3M2R - chains A and D of the 6 polymer chains in the assembly; structure by X-ray diffraction, 1.30 A resolution.

Chain A (and D):
Molecule: Methyl-coenzyme M reductase I subunit alpha
From: Methanothermobacter marburgensis
Notes: EC 2.8.4.1; chain D of this document is another copy of the same molecule, construct and numbering; everything in this record applies to it too
UniProtKB: P11558 (MCRA_METTM); numbering as in UniProt (aligned over 2-550)
Chain sequence (549 residues; each row starts with the number of its first residue):
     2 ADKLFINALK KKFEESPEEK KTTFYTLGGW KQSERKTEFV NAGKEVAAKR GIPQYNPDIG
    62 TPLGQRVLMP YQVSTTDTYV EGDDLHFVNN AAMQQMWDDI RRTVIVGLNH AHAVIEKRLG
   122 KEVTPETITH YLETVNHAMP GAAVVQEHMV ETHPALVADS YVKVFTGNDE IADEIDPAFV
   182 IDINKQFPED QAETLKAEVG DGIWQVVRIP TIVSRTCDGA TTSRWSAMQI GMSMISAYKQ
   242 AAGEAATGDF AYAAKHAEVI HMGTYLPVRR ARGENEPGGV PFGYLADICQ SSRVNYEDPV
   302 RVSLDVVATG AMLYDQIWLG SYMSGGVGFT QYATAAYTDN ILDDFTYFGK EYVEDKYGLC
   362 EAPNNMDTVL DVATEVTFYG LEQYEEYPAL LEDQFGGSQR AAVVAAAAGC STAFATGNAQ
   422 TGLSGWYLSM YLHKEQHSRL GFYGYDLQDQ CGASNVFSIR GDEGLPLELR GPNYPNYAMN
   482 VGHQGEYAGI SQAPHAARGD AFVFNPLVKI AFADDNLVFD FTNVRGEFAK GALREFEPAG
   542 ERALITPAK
Not modelled in the structure: 550
Modified / non-standard residues: His-257 (n1-methylated histidine; MHS); Arg-271 (5-methyl-arginine; AGM); Gln-400 (2-methyl-glutamine; MGN); Gly-445 (thioglycin; GL3); Cys-452 (s-methylcysteine; SMC)
Bound ions: factor 430 Ni: Gln-147 (together with 1-thioethanesulfonic acid)
Ligand contacts:
  - 1-thioethanesulfonic acid (COM): Tyr-333, Phe-443, Tyr-444, Gly-445
  - factor 430 (F43), molecule 1: Ala-143, Ala-144, Val-145, Val-146, Gln-147, Met-150, Val-151, Met-229, Gln-230, Met-233, Ile-236, Ala-243, Gly-244
  - factor 430 (F43), molecule 2: Gly-326, Gly-327, Val-328, Gly-329, Phe-330, Thr-331, Gln-332, Tyr-333, Phe-396, Gly-397, Gly-398, Gln-400, Gly-442, Phe-443
  - Coenzyme B / TPZ, molecule 1: Arg-225, Lys-256, His-257
  - Coenzyme B / TPZ, molecule 2: Arg-270, Arg-271, Leu-320, Met-324, Ser-325, Phe-330, Phe-443, Ala-479, Met-480, Asn-481, Val-482
  - Zn2+ (ZN): Arg-102, Ser-215, Arg-216, Cys-218

How chain A and chain D interact:
Contacting residue pairs (278):
  Lys-37(A) / Met-150(D)  hydrogen bond (side chain-backbone)
  Lys-37(A) / Val-151(D)
  Lys-37(A) / Glu-152(D)  salt bridge
  Glu-39(A) / His-154(D)  salt bridge
  Phe-40(A) / Glu-152(D)
  Phe-40(A) / Thr-153(D)
  Phe-40(A) / His-154(D)
  Phe-40(A) / Pro-155(D)
  Ala-43(A) / His-154(D)
  Gly-44(A) / Pro-155(D)
  Val-47(A) / Pro-155(D)
  Val-47(A) / Ala-159(D)  hydrophobic
  Arg-51(A) / Asn-137(D)
  Arg-51(A) / Ala-159(D)  hydrogen bond (side chain-backbone)
  Arg-51(A) / Ser-161(D)  hydrogen bond (side chain-backbone)
  Arg-51(A) / Tyr-162(D)
  Arg-51(A) / Asn-517(D)  hydrogen bond (backbone-side chain)
  Gly-52(A) / Ala-179(D)
  Ile-53(A) / Asn-137(D)
  Ile-53(A) / Tyr-162(D)  hydrophobic
  Ile-53(A) / Lys-164(D)
  Ile-53(A) / Ala-179(D)
  Ile-53(A) / Phe-180(D)  hydrophobic
  Ile-53(A) / Asn-517(D)
  Pro-54(A) / Glu-134(D)
  Pro-54(A) / Asn-137(D)
  Pro-54(A) / Phe-180(D)
  Gln-55(A) / Asn-137(D)
  Gln-55(A) / His-138(D)
  Gln-55(A) / Pro-141(D)
  Gln-55(A) / Pro-155(D)  hydrogen bond (side chain-backbone)
  Gln-55(A) / Val-158(D)  hydrogen bond (side chain-backbone)
  Gln-55(A) / Ala-159(D)
  Tyr-56(A) / His-138(D)
  Tyr-56(A) / Ala-143(D)  hydrophobic
  Tyr-56(A) / Glu-152(D)  hydrogen bond
  Tyr-56(A) / Pro-155(D)  hydrophobic
  Asn-57(A) / His-138(D)  hydrogen bond (backbone-side chain)
  Ile-60(A) / Glu-134(D)
  Ile-60(A) / Thr-135(D)
  Ile-60(A) / Val-145(D)  hydrophobic
  Gly-61(A) / Val-145(D)
  Gly-61(A) / Ser-237(D)
  Thr-62(A) / Val-145(D)  hydrogen bond (backbone-backbone)
  Thr-62(A) / Val-146(D)  hydrogen bond (side chain-backbone)
  Leu-64(A) / Gln-147(D)
  Leu-64(A) / Glu-148(D)
  Leu-64(A) / His-149(D)
  Leu-64(A) / Met-150(D)
  Leu-64(A) / Glu-152(D)
  Gly-65(A) / Glu-148(D)  hydrogen bond (backbone-side chain)
  Gln-66(A) / Glu-148(D)  hydrogen bond (backbone-side chain)
  Arg-67(A) / Glu-148(D)  hydrogen bond (backbone-side chain)
  Arg-67(A) / His-149(D)
  Val-68(A) / His-149(D)
  Leu-69(A) / His-149(D)
  Met-70(A) / His-149(D)  hydrogen bond (backbone-side chain)
  Tyr-72(A) / His-149(D)
  Gly-83(A) / Val-151(D)
  Asp-84(A) / Val-151(D)
  Asp-84(A) / Glu-152(D)  hydrogen bond (side chain-backbone)
  His-87(A) / Val-151(D)
  His-87(A) / Thr-153(D)
  Phe-88(A) / Thr-217(D)
  Val-89(A) / Thr-153(D)
  Val-89(A) / Leu-157(D)
  Val-89(A) / Ile-213(D)
  Val-89(A) / Val-214(D)  hydrophobic
  Val-89(A) / Ile-546(D)
  Asn-90(A) / Glu-152(D)  hydrogen bond (side chain-backbone)
  Asn-90(A) / Thr-153(D)
  Asn-90(A) / His-154(D)  hydrogen bond (side chain-backbone)
  Asn-90(A) / Leu-157(D)
  Asn-90(A) / Ile-546(D)
  Asn-91(A) / Ile-546(D)
  Ala-92(A) / Ile-546(D)
  Ala-92(A) / Thr-547(D)
  Gln-95(A) / Ile-213(D)
  Gln-95(A) / Thr-217(D)  hydrogen bond
  Gln-95(A) / Arg-543(D)  hydrogen bond
  Trp-98(A) / Thr-217(D)  hydrogen bond (side chain-backbone)
  Arg-102(A) / Arg-216(D)  hydrogen bond (side chain-backbone)
  Arg-102(A) / Thr-217(D)  hydrogen bond (side chain-backbone)
  Arg-102(A) / Cys-218(D)  hydrogen bond (side chain-backbone)
  Glu-134(A) / Pro-54(D)
  Glu-134(A) / Ile-60(D)
  Thr-135(A) / Ile-60(D)
  Asn-137(A) / Ile-53(D)
  Asn-137(A) / Pro-54(D)
  Asn-137(A) / Gln-55(D)
  His-138(A) / Gln-55(D)
  His-138(A) / Tyr-56(D)
  His-138(A) / Asn-57(D)  hydrogen bond (side chain-backbone)
  His-138(A) / Ile-60(D)
  Pro-141(A) / Gln-55(D)
  Gly-142(A) / Gly-327(D)
  Gly-142(A) / Val-328(D)
  Ala-143(A) / Tyr-56(D)  hydrophobic
  Ala-143(A) / Val-328(D)
  Ala-144(A) / Val-328(D)
  Val-145(A) / Ile-60(D)  hydrophobic
  Val-145(A) / Gly-61(D)
  Val-145(A) / Thr-62(D)  hydrogen bond (backbone-backbone)
  Val-146(A) / Thr-62(D)  hydrogen bond (backbone-side chain)
  Gln-147(A) / Leu-64(D)
  Glu-148(A) / Leu-64(D)
  Glu-148(A) / Gly-65(D)  hydrogen bond (side chain-backbone)
  Glu-148(A) / Gln-66(D)  hydrogen bond (side chain-backbone)
  Glu-148(A) / Arg-67(D)
  Glu-148(A) / Leu-69(D)
  His-149(A) / Leu-64(D)
  His-149(A) / Arg-67(D)
  His-149(A) / Val-68(D)
  His-149(A) / Leu-69(D)
  His-149(A) / Met-70(D)  hydrogen bond (side chain-backbone)
  His-149(A) / Tyr-72(D)
  His-149(A) / Gln-332(D)  hydrogen bond
  His-149(A) / Phe-396(D)
  Met-150(A) / Lys-37(D)  hydrogen bond (backbone-side chain)
  Met-150(A) / Leu-64(D)
  Val-151(A) / Lys-37(D)
  Val-151(A) / Gly-83(D)
  Val-151(A) / Asp-84(D)
  Val-151(A) / His-87(D)
  Val-151(A) / Val-328(D)
  Val-151(A) / Thr-331(D)
  Val-151(A) / Gln-332(D)
  Glu-152(A) / Lys-37(D)  salt bridge
  Glu-152(A) / Phe-40(D)
  Glu-152(A) / Tyr-56(D)  hydrogen bond
  Glu-152(A) / Leu-64(D)
  Glu-152(A) / Asp-84(D)  hydrogen bond (backbone-side chain)
  Glu-152(A) / Asn-90(D)  hydrogen bond (backbone-side chain)
  Thr-153(A) / Phe-40(D)
  Thr-153(A) / His-87(D)
  Thr-153(A) / Val-89(D)
  Thr-153(A) / Asn-90(D)
  His-154(A) / Glu-39(D)  salt bridge
  His-154(A) / Phe-40(D)
  His-154(A) / Ala-43(D)
  His-154(A) / Asn-90(D)  hydrogen bond (backbone-side chain)
  His-154(A) / Arg-535(D)
  Pro-155(A) / Phe-40(D)
  Pro-155(A) / Ala-43(D)  hydrophobic
  Pro-155(A) / Gly-44(D)
  Pro-155(A) / Val-47(D)
  Pro-155(A) / Gln-55(D)  hydrogen bond (backbone-side chain)
  Pro-155(A) / Tyr-56(D)  hydrophobic
  Ala-156(A) / Val-47(D)  hydrophobic
  Leu-157(A) / Val-89(D)
  Leu-157(A) / Asn-90(D)
  Val-158(A) / Gln-55(D)
  Ala-159(A) / Val-47(D)  hydrophobic
  Ala-159(A) / Arg-51(D)  hydrogen bond (backbone-side chain)
  Ala-159(A) / Gln-55(D)
  Ser-161(A) / Arg-51(D)  hydrogen bond (backbone-side chain)
  Tyr-162(A) / Arg-51(D)
  Tyr-162(A) / Ile-53(D)  hydrophobic
  Lys-164(A) / Ile-53(D)
  Ala-179(A) / Gly-52(D)
  Ala-179(A) / Ile-53(D)
  Phe-180(A) / Pro-54(D)
  Ile-213(A) / Val-89(D)
  Ile-213(A) / Gln-95(D)
  Ile-213(A) / Arg-216(D)
  Val-214(A) / Val-89(D)  hydrophobic
  Val-214(A) / Ser-322(D)
  Arg-216(A) / Arg-102(D)  hydrogen bond (backbone-side chain)
  Arg-216(A) / Ile-213(D)
  Arg-216(A) / Arg-216(D)
  Arg-216(A) / Thr-217(D)  hydrogen bond
  Arg-216(A) / Arg-543(D)
  Thr-217(A) / Phe-88(D)
  Thr-217(A) / Gln-95(D)  hydrogen bond
  Thr-217(A) / Trp-98(D)  hydrogen bond (backbone-side chain)
  Thr-217(A) / Arg-102(D)  hydrogen bond (backbone-side chain)
  Thr-217(A) / Arg-216(D)  hydrogen bond
  Thr-217(A) / Tyr-323(D)
  Cys-218(A) / Arg-102(D)  hydrogen bond (backbone-side chain)
  Cys-218(A) / Ser-322(D)  hydrogen bond
  Cys-218(A) / Tyr-323(D)
  Asp-219(A) / Arg-273(D)  salt bridge
  Asp-219(A) / Tyr-323(D)
  Ala-221(A) / Arg-273(D)
  Thr-222(A) / Arg-273(D)
  Thr-222(A) / Ser-322(D)
  Thr-222(A) / Tyr-323(D)
  Arg-225(A) / Arg-270(D)  hydrogen bond (side chain-backbone)
  Arg-225(A) / Arg-271(D)
  Arg-225(A) / Arg-273(D)
  Arg-225(A) / Tyr-323(D)
  Arg-225(A) / Met-324(D)
  Arg-225(A) / Ser-325(D)
  Trp-226(A) / Ser-322(D)
  Trp-226(A) / Ser-325(D)  hydrogen bond (backbone-backbone)
  Trp-226(A) / Gly-326(D)
  Trp-226(A) / Gly-327(D)
  Met-229(A) / Ser-325(D)
  Met-229(A) / Gly-326(D)
  Gln-230(A) / Gly-327(D)
  Gln-230(A) / Val-328(D)
  Ser-237(A) / Gly-61(D)
  Tyr-266(A) / Val-269(D)
  Tyr-266(A) / Ala-272(D)  hydrophobic
  Val-269(A) / Tyr-266(D)
  Arg-270(A) / Arg-225(D)  hydrogen bond (backbone-side chain)
  Arg-271(A) / Arg-225(D)
  Ala-272(A) / Tyr-266(D)  hydrophobic
  Ala-272(A) / Arg-273(D)
  Ala-272(A) / Gly-274(D)  hydrogen bond (backbone-backbone)
  Arg-273(A) / Asp-219(D)  salt bridge
  Arg-273(A) / Ala-221(D)
  Arg-273(A) / Thr-222(D)
  Arg-273(A) / Arg-225(D)
  Arg-273(A) / Ala-272(D)
  Gly-274(A) / Ala-272(D)  hydrogen bond (backbone-backbone)
  Ser-322(A) / Val-214(D)
  Ser-322(A) / Cys-218(D)  hydrogen bond
  Ser-322(A) / Thr-222(D)
  Ser-322(A) / Trp-226(D)
  Tyr-323(A) / Thr-217(D)
  Tyr-323(A) / Cys-218(D)
  Tyr-323(A) / Asp-219(D)
  Tyr-323(A) / Thr-222(D)
  Tyr-323(A) / Arg-225(D)
  Met-324(A) / Arg-225(D)
  Ser-325(A) / Arg-225(D)
  Ser-325(A) / Trp-226(D)  hydrogen bond (backbone-backbone)
  Ser-325(A) / Met-229(D)
  Gly-326(A) / Trp-226(D)
  Gly-326(A) / Met-229(D)
  Gly-327(A) / Gly-142(D)
  Gly-327(A) / Trp-226(D)
  Gly-327(A) / Gln-230(D)
  Val-328(A) / Gly-142(D)
  Val-328(A) / Ala-143(D)
  Val-328(A) / Ala-144(D)
  Val-328(A) / Val-151(D)
  Val-328(A) / Gln-230(D)
  Thr-331(A) / Val-151(D)
  Gln-332(A) / His-149(D)  hydrogen bond
  Gln-332(A) / Val-151(D)
  Phe-396(A) / His-149(D)
  Asn-517(A) / Arg-51(D)  hydrogen bond (side chain-backbone)
  Asn-517(A) / Ile-53(D)
  Arg-535(A) / His-154(D)
  Arg-535(A) / Leu-545(D)
  Arg-535(A) / Ile-546(D)
  Arg-535(A) / Thr-547(D)
  Arg-535(A) / Pro-548(D)
  Glu-536(A) / Pro-548(D)
  Phe-537(A) / Thr-547(D)
  Phe-537(A) / Pro-548(D)
  Glu-538(A) / Pro-548(D)
  Pro-539(A) / Arg-543(D)
  Pro-539(A) / Thr-547(D)
  Ala-540(A) / Arg-543(D)  hydrogen bond (backbone-side chain)
  Glu-542(A) / Glu-542(D)
  Glu-542(A) / Arg-543(D)  salt bridge
  Glu-542(A) / Ala-544(D)
  Arg-543(A) / Gln-95(D)  hydrogen bond
  Arg-543(A) / Arg-216(D)
  Arg-543(A) / Pro-539(D)
  Arg-543(A) / Ala-540(D)  hydrogen bond (side chain-backbone)
  Arg-543(A) / Glu-542(D)  salt bridge
  Ala-544(A) / Glu-542(D)
  Ile-546(A) / Val-89(D)
  Ile-546(A) / Asn-90(D)
  Ile-546(A) / Asn-91(D)
  Ile-546(A) / Ala-92(D)
  Ile-546(A) / Arg-535(D)
  Thr-547(A) / Arg-535(D)
  Thr-547(A) / Phe-537(D)
  Thr-547(A) / Pro-539(D)
  Pro-548(A) / Arg-535(D)
  Pro-548(A) / Glu-536(D)
  Pro-548(A) / Phe-537(D)
  Pro-548(A) / Glu-538(D)
Also at the interface, not in a pair above, chain A (110 interface residues in all): Pro-63, Ser-215, Ile-318, Leu-545
Also at the interface, not in a pair above, chain D (110 interface residues in all): Pro-63, Ala-156, Ser-215, Ile-318

Summary:
The chain A/chain D interface involves 110 residues from each chain, with 58 hydrogen bonds and 8 salt
bridges. Among the polar pairs are Lys-37(A)/Glu-152(D), Glu-39(A)/His-154(D) and Asp-219(A)/Arg-273(D). Chain
A binds factor 430, Coenzyme B / TPZ, 1-thioethanesulfonic acid and Zn2+.
Chain A and chain D are both Methyl-coenzyme M reductase I subunit alpha (Methanothermobacter marburgensis);
the structure, Structural Insight into Methyl-Coenzyme M Reductase Chemistry using Coenzyme B Analogues, was
determined by X-ray diffraction together with 3M1V, 3M2U, 3M2V, 3M30 and 3M32 from the same study.
